8WR4 - chains G and H of the 8 polymer chains in the assembly; structure by electron microscopy, 3.07 A resolution.

[Chain G (and H)]
Name: PcrIIC1
Notes: chain H of this document is another copy of the same molecule, construct and numbering; everything in this record applies to it too
Sequence (136 residues; numbered 1 to 136; the number before each row is that of its first residue):
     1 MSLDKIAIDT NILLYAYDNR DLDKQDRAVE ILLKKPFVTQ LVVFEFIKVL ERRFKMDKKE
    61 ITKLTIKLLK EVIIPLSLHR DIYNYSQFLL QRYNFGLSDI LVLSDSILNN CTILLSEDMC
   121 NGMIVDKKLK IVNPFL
Disordered / not traced: 1-2
Ion coordination: Mg2+ near Asp-9 (its only coordinating residue here)

[Interface between chain G and chain H]
Contacting residue pairs (44):
  Gln-40(G) with Leu-78(H); Tyr-83(H), hydrogen bond
  Leu-41(G) with Phe-44(H), hydrophobic
  Val-43(G) with Tyr-83(H)
  Phe-44(G) with Leu-41(H), hydrophobic; Leu-78(H), hydrophobic
  Ile-47(G) with Leu-97(H), hydrophobic
  Lys-58(G) with Leu-90(H); Asn-94(H), hydrogen bond; Phe-95(H), hydrogen bond (side chain-backbone)
  Ile-61(G) with Leu-97(H), hydrophobic
  Thr-62(G) with Tyr-83(H); Gln-87(H); Leu-90(H)
  Lys-63(G) with Gln-87(H)
  Ile-66(G) with Tyr-83(H); Asn-84(H); Gln-87(H)
  Leu-69(G) with Tyr-83(H), hydrophobic
  Pro-75(G) with Arg-80(H)
  Leu-78(G) with Phe-44(H), hydrophobic
  Arg-80(G) with Pro-75(H)
  Tyr-83(G) with Gln-40(H), hydrogen bond; Val-43(H); Phe-44(H); Thr-62(H); Thr-65(H); Ile-66(H); Leu-69(H), hydrophobic
  Asn-84(G) with Ile-66(H)
  Gln-87(G) with Thr-62(H); Lys-63(H); Ile-66(H)
  Leu-90(G) with Lys-58(H); Lys-59(H), hydrogen bond (backbone-side chain); Thr-62(H)
  Gln-91(G) with Lys-59(H)
  Asn-94(G) with Lys-58(H), hydrogen bond
  Phe-95(G) with Lys-58(H), hydrogen bond (backbone-side chain)
  Leu-97(G) with Ile-47(H), hydrophobic; Glu-51(H); Ile-61(H), hydrophobic; Thr-62(H)
  Ser-98(G) with Lys-48(H)
Other interface residues (no listed pair), chain G (26 interface residues in all): Lys-59, Tyr-93, Leu-101
Other interface residues (no listed pair), chain H (26 interface residues in all): Gln-91

[In short]
The chain G/chain H interface involves 26 residues from each chain, with 7 hydrogen bonds. Polar contacts
include Gln-40(G)/Tyr-83(H), Lys-58(G)/Asn-94(H) and Lys-58(G)/Phe-95(H).
Both chains are PcrIIC1. Entry 8WR4 (Structure of CbCas9-PcrIIC1 complex bound to 62-bp DNA substrate
(non-targeting complex)) was determined by electron microscopy together with 8IYQ, 8WMH, 8WMM and 8WMN from
the same study.
